Entry 8GO8 (electron microscopy, 3.41 A resolution); this record covers chains A and B of the 8 polymer chains in the assembly.

== Chain A (and B) ==
Name: Beta-arrestin-1
Organism: Rattus norvegicus
Notes: chain B of this document is another copy of the same molecule, construct and numbering; everything in this record applies to it too
Reference sequence: P29066 (ARRB1_RAT); residues 1-418 here = UniProt positions 1-418
Sequence (418 residues; each row starts with the number of its first residue):
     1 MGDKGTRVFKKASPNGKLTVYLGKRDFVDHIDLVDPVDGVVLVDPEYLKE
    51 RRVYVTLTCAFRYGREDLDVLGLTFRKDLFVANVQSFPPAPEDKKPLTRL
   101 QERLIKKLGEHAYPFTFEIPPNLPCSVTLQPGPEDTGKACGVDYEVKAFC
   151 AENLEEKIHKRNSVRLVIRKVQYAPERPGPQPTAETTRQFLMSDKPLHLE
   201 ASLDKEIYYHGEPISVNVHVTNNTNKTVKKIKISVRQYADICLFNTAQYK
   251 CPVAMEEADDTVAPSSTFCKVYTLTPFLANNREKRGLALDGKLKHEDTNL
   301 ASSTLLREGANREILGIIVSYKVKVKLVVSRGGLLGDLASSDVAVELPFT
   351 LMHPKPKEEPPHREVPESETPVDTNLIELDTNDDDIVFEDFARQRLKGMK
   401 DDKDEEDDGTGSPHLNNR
Disordered / not traced: 1-6, 369-418
Curated features (UniProtKB/Swiss-Prot):
  - binding site (1D-myo-inositol hexakisphosphate): K250, M255, K324, K326
  - modified residue: Y47 (Phosphotyrosine), S412 (Phosphoserine)
What the authors report for this chain:
  - conformationally variable residues (loop rearrangement): K294

== Chain A / chain B interface ==
Residue-residue contacts (54):
  Y63(A) - L334(B)  hydrophobic
  G64(A) - M192(B)
  G64(A) - L334(B)
  R65(A) - M192(B)
  R65(A) - N225(B)
  E66(A) - R331(B)
  E66(A) - G332(B)
  E66(A) - G333(B)
  D67(A) - N225(B)
  F75(A) - M192(B)  hydrophobic
  Q189(A) - N245(B)
  F190(A) - N245(B)
  L191(A) - I241(B)  hydrophobic
  L191(A) - F244(B)
  L191(A) - A247(B)  hydrophobic
  M192(A) - G64(B)
  M192(A) - R65(B)
  M192(A) - F75(B)  hydrophobic
  M192(A) - F244(B)
  N225(A) - R65(B)
  N225(A) - D67(B)
  I241(A) - L191(B)  hydrophobic
  I241(A) - L335(B)  hydrophobic
  F244(A) - L191(B)
  F244(A) - M192(B)
  N245(A) - Q189(B)
  N245(A) - F190(B)
  A247(A) - L191(B)  hydrophobic
  Y249(A) - L335(B)  hydrophobic
  K250(A) - L338(B)
  C251(A) - L338(B)  hydrophobic
  R285(A) - G333(B)  hydrogen bond (side chain-backbone)
  R285(A) - L335(B)
  R285(A) - L338(B)
  G286(A) - L334(B)
  G286(A) - L335(B)
  G286(A) - L338(B)
  R331(A) - E66(B)
  G332(A) - E66(B)
  G333(A) - E66(B)
  G333(A) - R285(B)  hydrogen bond (backbone-side chain)
  L334(A) - Y63(B)  hydrophobic
  L334(A) - G64(B)
  L334(A) - G286(B)
  L335(A) - I241(B)  hydrophobic
  L335(A) - Y249(B)  hydrophobic
  L335(A) - R285(B)
  L335(A) - G286(B)
  L338(A) - Y249(B)  hydrophobic
  L338(A) - K250(B)
  L338(A) - C251(B)  hydrophobic
  L338(A) - R285(B)
  L338(A) - G286(B)
  A339(A) - Y249(B)  hydrophobic
Also at the interface, not in a pair above, chain A (35 interface residues in all): L129, C140, S193, D194, K226, L243, L287, S330
Also at the interface, not in a pair above, chain B (35 interface residues in all): L129, C140, S193, D194, K226, L243, L287, S330, A339

== In short ==
The chain A/chain B interface involves 35 residues from each chain, with 2 hydrogen bonds. Its one
hydrogen-bonded contact is R285(A)-G333(B). From UniProt: 4 residues binding 1D-myo-inositol hexakisphosphate
on chain A. The paper reports conformational variability at K294(A).
Chain A and chain B are both Beta-arrestin-1 (Rattus norvegicus); the structure, Structure of beta-arrestin1
in complex with a phosphopeptide corresponding to the human C5a anaphylatoxin chemotactic receptor ..., was
determined by electron microscopy together with 8GOC, 8GOO, 8GP3, 8I0N, 8I0Q, 8I0Z and 8I10 from the same
study.
